7MFA - chains H and L; structure by X-ray diffraction, 2.40 A resolution.

[Chain H]
Name: Antibody 10E8v4 Fab heavy chain
Source organism: Homo sapiens
Notes: engineered mutation(s): P100fA, P100gA; antibody fragment or engineered binder
Chain sequence (233 residues; row label = number of the first residue in the row; a row labelled like 52A-52C holds insertion residues (52A, then the next letters in order)):
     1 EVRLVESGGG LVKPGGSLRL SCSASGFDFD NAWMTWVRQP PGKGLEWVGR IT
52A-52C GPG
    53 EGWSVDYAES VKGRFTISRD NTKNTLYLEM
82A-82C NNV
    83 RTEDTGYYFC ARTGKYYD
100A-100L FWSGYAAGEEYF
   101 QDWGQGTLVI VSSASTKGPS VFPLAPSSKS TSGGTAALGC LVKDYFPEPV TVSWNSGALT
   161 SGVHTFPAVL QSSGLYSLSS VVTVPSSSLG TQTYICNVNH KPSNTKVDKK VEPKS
Unresolved in the structure: 128-134, 214-215
Disulfides: Cys22-Cys92, Cys140-Cys196
What the authors report for this chain:
  - conformationally variable residues (loop rearrangement): Thr95 to Asp102

[Chain L]
Name: Antibody 10E8v4 Fab light chain
Source organism: Homo sapiens
Notes: antibody fragment or engineered binder
Chain sequence (215 residues; numbered 1 to 213 plus 3 insertion-coded residues; 1 number in that range is skipped by the numbering (no residue carries it; nothing is unmodelled there); the number before each row is that of its first residue; a row labelled like 95A-95C holds insertion residues (95A, then the next letters in order)):
     1 ASELTQDPA
    11 VSVALKQTVT ITCRGDSLRS HYASWYQKKP GQAPVLLFYG KNNRPSGIPD RFSGSASGNR
    71 ASLTITGAQA EDEADYYCSS RDKSG
95A-95C SRL
    96 SVFGGGTKLT VLSQPKAAPS VTLFPPSSEE LQANKATLVC LISDFYPGAV TVAWKADSSP
   156 VKAGVETTTP SKQSNNKYAA SSYLSLTPEQ WKSHRSYSCQ VTHEGSTVEK TVAPTECS
Unresolved in the structure: 1-2, 210-213
Disulfides: Cys23-Cys88, Cys135-Cys194
What the authors report for this chain:
  - mutagenesis - H31A, H31F: decreased binding to gp41 epitope

[Interface between chain H and chain L]
Contacting residue pairs (67; chain H residue first):
  Val37(H) with Phe98(L), hydrophobic
  Gln39(H) with Lys38(L); Tyr87(L)
  Gly42(H) with Thr164(L), hydrogen bond (backbone-side chain)
  Lys43(H) with Tyr87(L)
  Gly44(H) with Tyr87(L)
  Leu45(H) with Tyr87(L); Phe98(L)
  Trp47(H) with Leu95C(L), hydrophobic; Ser96(L); Phe98(L)
  Arg50(H) with Arg95B(L), hydrogen bond (side chain-backbone)
  Ser56(H) with Arg95B(L)
  Val57(H) with Arg95B(L)
  Asp58(H) with Arg95B(L), salt bridge; Leu95C(L)
  Tyr59(H) with Leu95C(L)
  Phe91(H) with Lys38(L)
  Ala100F(H) with His31(L); Gly95(L)
  Ala100G(H) with His31(L)
  Gly100H(H) with His31(L), hydrogen bond (backbone-side chain); Arg91(L), hydrogen bond (backbone-side chain)
  Glu100I(H) with His31(L), salt bridge; Tyr32(L), hydrogen bond (side chain-backbone); Arg91(L)
  Glu100J(H) with Ser34(L); Arg91(L), salt bridge
  Tyr100K(H) with Tyr36(L); Tyr49(L)
  Phe100L(H) with Tyr36(L), hydrogen bond (backbone-side chain); Leu46(L); Ser89(L); Phe98(L), hydrophobic
  Trp103(H) with Tyr36(L), hydrophobic; Ala43(L); Pro44(L); Phe98(L), hydrophobic
  Gly104(H) with Ala43(L)
  Phe122(H) with Ser122(L); Glu125(L)
  Pro123(H) with Ser122(L); Glu124(L)
  Leu124(H) with Phe119(L), hydrophobic
  Ala125(H) with Phe119(L)
  Ala137(H) with Phe119(L)
  Leu138(H) with Phe119(L), hydrophobic
  Lys143(H) with Thr132(L)
  His164(H) with Ser138(L); Gln168(L); Ala174(L)
  Phe166(H) with Leu136(L), hydrophobic; Ile137(L); Ser138(L)
  Pro167(H) with Ser166(L)
  Val169(H) with Glu161(L); Thr163(L); Tyr178(L), hydrophobic
  Leu170(H) with Glu161(L)
  Gln171(H) with Glu161(L)
  Ser172(H) with Glu161(L)
  Leu178(H) with Tyr178(L)
  Ser179(H) with Val134(L); Leu136(L); Tyr178(L), hydrogen bond
  Val181(H) with Leu136(L), hydrophobic
  Lys209(H) with Glu124(L), salt bridge
Interface residues without a listed pair, chain H (47 interface residues in all): Glu46, Glu61, Gln105, Gly139, Leu141, Ala168, Ser177
Interface residues without a listed pair, chain L (42 interface residues in all): Gly50, Ser90, Gly99, Gly100, Thr117, Pro120, Thr162, Ala175, Ser176

[Overview]
47 residues of chain H and 42 residues of chain L are in contact; the contacts include 7 hydrogen bonds and 4
salt bridges. Polar pairs include Asp58(H)-Arg95B(L), Glu100I(H)-His31(L) and Glu100J(H)-Arg91(L). The paper
reports that H31A and H31F of chain L reduce binding to gp41 epitope; conformational variability at Thr95(H).
Here chain H is Antibody 10E8v4 Fab heavy chain and chain L is Antibody 10E8v4 Fab light chain, both from Homo
sapiens. Entry 7MFA (Crystal structure of antibody 10E8v4-P100fA+P100gA Fab) was determined by X-ray
diffraction (same publication as 7MF7, 7MF8, 7MF9 and 7MFB).
